6X26 - chains J and R of the 9 polymer chains in the assembly; structure by electron microscopy, 4.10 A resolution (low resolution: residue-level contacts below are approximate; hydrogen-bond / salt-bridge calls are withheld).

# Chain J
Name: DNA-directed RNA polymerase subunit beta'
From: Escherichia coli
Notes: EC 2.7.7.6
Reference sequence: A0A4S1NBU2 (A0A4S1NBU2_ECOLX); numbering as in UniProt (aligned over 1-1407)
Sequence (1407 residues; numbered 1 to 1407; the number before each row is that of its first residue):
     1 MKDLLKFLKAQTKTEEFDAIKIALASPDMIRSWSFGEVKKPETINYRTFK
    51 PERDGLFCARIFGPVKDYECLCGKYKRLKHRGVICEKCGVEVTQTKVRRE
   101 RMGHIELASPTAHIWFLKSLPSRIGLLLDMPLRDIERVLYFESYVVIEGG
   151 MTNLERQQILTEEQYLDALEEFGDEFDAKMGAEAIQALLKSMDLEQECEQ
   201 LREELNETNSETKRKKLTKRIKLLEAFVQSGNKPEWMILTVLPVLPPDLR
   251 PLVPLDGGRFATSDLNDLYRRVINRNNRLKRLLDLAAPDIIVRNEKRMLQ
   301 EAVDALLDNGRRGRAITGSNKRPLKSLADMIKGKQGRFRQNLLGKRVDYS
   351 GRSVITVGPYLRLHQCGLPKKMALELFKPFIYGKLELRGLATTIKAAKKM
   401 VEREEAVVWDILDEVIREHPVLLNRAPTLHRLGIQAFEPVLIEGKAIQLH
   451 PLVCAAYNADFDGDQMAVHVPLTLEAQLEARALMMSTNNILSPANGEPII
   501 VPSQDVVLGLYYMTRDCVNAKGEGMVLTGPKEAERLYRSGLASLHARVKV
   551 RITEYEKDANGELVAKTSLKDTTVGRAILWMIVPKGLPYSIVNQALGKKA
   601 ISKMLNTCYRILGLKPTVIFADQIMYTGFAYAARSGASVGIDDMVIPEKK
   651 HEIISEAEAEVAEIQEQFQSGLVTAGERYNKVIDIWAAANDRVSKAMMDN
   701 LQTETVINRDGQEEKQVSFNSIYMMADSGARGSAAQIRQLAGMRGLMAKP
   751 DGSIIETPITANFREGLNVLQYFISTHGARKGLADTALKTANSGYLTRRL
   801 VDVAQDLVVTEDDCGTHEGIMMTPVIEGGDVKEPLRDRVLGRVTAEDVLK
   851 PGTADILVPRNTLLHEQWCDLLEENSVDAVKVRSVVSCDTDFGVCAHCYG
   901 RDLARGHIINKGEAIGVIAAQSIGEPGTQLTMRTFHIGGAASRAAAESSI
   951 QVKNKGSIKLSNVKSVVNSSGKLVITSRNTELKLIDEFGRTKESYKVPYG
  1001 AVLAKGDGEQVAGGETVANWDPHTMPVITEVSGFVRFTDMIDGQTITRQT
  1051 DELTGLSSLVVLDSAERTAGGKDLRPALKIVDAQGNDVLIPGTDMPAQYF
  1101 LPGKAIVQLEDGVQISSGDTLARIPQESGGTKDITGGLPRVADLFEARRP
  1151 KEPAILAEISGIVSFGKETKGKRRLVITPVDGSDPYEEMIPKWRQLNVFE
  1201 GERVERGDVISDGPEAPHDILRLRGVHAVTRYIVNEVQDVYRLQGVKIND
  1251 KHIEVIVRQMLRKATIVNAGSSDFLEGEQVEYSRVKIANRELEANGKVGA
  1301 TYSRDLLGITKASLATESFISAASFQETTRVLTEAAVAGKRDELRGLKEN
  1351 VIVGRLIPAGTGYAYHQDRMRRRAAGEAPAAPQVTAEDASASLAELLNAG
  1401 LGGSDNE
Disordered / not traced: 1-15, 934-947, 1127-1134, 1374-1407
Sequence notes: conflict Val-1384 (Met in A0A4S1NBU2)
Metal / ion sites: Zn2+ site 1: Cys-72, Cys-85, Cys-88; Mg2+: Asp-460, Asp-462, Asp-464 (shared with A20(R) of chain R); Zn2+ site 2: Cys-814, Cys-888, Cys-895, Cys-898

# Chain R
Molecule: 20-nt RNA strand
Sequence (20 nucleotides; numbered 1 to 20; the number before each row is that of its first residue):
     1 GCAUUCAAAGCGGAGAGGUA
Disordered / not traced: 1-11
Metal / ion sites: Mg2+: A20 (shared with Asp-460(J), Asp-462(J), Asp-464(J) of chain J)

# Chain J / chain R interface
Contacting residue pairs (5; chain J residue first):
  Lys-325(J) with G13(R)
  Arg-425(J) with A20(R)
  Asp-460(J) with A20(R)
  Asp-462(J) with A20(R)
  Asp-464(J) with A20(R)
Other interface residues (no listed pair), chain J (10 interface residues in all): Val-253, Asn-320, Arg-322, Gln-335, Gly-463
Other interface residues (no listed pair), chain R (5 interface residues in all): G12, A14, U19

# Overview
The interface between chain J and chain R involves 10 residues on one side and 5 on the other. Cys-72(J),
Cys-85(J) and Cys-88(J) form the Zn2+ site 1. Asp-460(J), Asp-462(J), Asp-464(J) and A20(R) coordinate Mg2+.
Chain J is DNA-directed RNA polymerase subunit beta' (Escherichia coli) and chain R is a 20-nt RNA strand; the
structure, Mfd-bound E.coli RNA polymerase elongation complex - L1 state, was determined by electron
microscopy together with 6X2F, 6X2N, 6X43, 6X4W, 6X4Y and 6X50 from the same study.
